PDB entry 1PXR | X-ray diffraction, 1.70 A resolution | chain A

Chain A:
Molecule: Bacteriorhodopsin
From: Halobacterium salinarum
UniProt: P02945 (BACR_HALN1); residues 1-249 here correspond to UniProt positions 14-262 (UniProt number = residue number + 13)
Chain sequence (249 residues; numbered 1 to 249; the number before each row is that of its first residue):
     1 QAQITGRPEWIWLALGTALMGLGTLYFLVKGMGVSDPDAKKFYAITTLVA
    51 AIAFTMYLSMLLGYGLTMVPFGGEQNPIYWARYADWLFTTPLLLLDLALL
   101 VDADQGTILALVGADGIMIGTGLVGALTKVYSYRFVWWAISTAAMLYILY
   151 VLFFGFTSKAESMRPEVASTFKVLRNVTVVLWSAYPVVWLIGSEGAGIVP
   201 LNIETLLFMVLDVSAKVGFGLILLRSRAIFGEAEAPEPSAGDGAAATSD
Unresolved in the structure: 1-5, 232-249
Construct notes: engineered mutation Ala-50 (Pro63 in P02945)
Covalent attachments: retinal (RET) linked to Lys-216
Ligand contacts: retinal (RET): Tyr-83, Trp-86, Thr-89, Thr-90, Leu-93, Met-118, Ile-119, Gly-122, Trp-138, Ser-141, Thr-142, Met-145, Trp-182, Tyr-185, Pro-186, Trp-189, Asp-212, Ala-215
Curated features (UniProtKB/Swiss-Prot):
  - site: Asp-85 (Primary proton acceptor)
  - modified residue: Gln-1 (Pyrrolidone carboxylic acid), Lys-216 (N6-(retinylidene)lysine)

Summary:
Retinal is covalently linked to Lys-216.
Chain A is Bacteriorhodopsin (Halobacterium salinarum); the structure, Structure of Pro50Ala mutant of
Bacteriorhodopsin, was determined by X-ray diffraction together with 1PXS and 1PY6 from the same study.
